PDB entry 6UU4 | X-ray diffraction, 4.30 A resolution (low resolution: residue-level contacts below are approximate; hydrogen-bond / salt-bridge calls are withheld) | chains AAA and CCC of the 9 polymer chains in the assembly

[Chain AAA]
Molecule: DNA-directed RNA polymerase subunit alpha
From: Escherichia coli
Notes: EC 2.7.7.6
Reference sequence: A0A377D9Q8 (A0A377D9Q8_ECOLX); residues 1-235 here = UniProt positions 1-235
Sequence (242 residues; row label = number of the first residue in the row; numbers below 1 keep their minus sign (Ala-6 is residue -6)):
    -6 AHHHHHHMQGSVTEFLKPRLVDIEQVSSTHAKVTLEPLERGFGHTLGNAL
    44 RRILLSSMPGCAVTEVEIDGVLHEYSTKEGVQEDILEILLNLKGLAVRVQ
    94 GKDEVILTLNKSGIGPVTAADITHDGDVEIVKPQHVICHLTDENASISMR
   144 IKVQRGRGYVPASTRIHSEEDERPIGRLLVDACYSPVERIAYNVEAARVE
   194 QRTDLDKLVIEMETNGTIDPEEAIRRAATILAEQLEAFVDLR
Unresolved in the structure: -6 to 5
Sequence notes: expression tag (-6 to 0)

[Chain CCC]
Molecule: DNA-directed RNA polymerase subunit beta
From: Escherichia coli
Notes: EC 2.7.7.6
Reference sequence: P0A8V4 (RPOB_ECO57); residues 1-1342 here = UniProt positions 1-1342
Sequence (1342 residues; row label = number of the first residue in the row):
     1 MVYSYTEKKRIRKDFGKRPQVLDVPYLLSIQLDSFQKFIEQDPEGQYGLE
    51 AAFRSVFPIQSYSGNSELQYVSYRLGEPVFDVQECQIRGVTYSAPLRVKL
   101 RLVIYEREAPEGTVKDIKEQEVYMGEIPLMTDNGTFVINGTERVIVSQLH
   151 RSPGVFFDSDKGKTHSSGKVLYNARIIPYRGSWLDFEFDPKDNLFVRIDR
   201 RRKLPATIILRALNYTTEQILDLFFEKVIFEIRDNKLQMELVPERLRGET
   251 ASFDIEANGKVYVEKGRRITARHIRQLEKDDVKLIEVPVEYIAGKVVAKD
   301 YIDESTGELICAANMELSLDLLAKLSQSGHKRIETLFTNDLDHGPYISET
   351 LRVDPTNDRLSALVEIYRMMRPGEPPTREAAESLFENLFFSEDRYDLSAV
   401 GRMKFNRSLLREEIEGSGILSKDDIIDVMKKLIDIRNGKGEVDDIDHLGN
   451 RRIRSVGEMAENQFRVGLVRVERAVKERLSLGDLDTLMPQDMINAKPISA
   501 AVKEFFGSSQLSQFMDQNNPLSEITHKRRISALGPGGLTRERAGFEVRDV
   551 HPTHYGRVCPIETPEGPNIGLINSLSVYAQTNEYGFLETPYRKVTDGVVT
   601 DEIHYLSAIEEGNYVIAQANSNLDEEGHFVEDLVTCRSKGESSLFSRDQV
   651 DYMDVSTQQVVSVGASLIPFLEHDDANRALMGANMQRQAVPTLRADKPLV
   701 GTGMERAVAVDSGVTAVAKRGGVVQYVDASRIVIKVNEDEMYPGEAGIDI
   751 YNLTKYTRSNQNTCINQMPCVSLGEPVERGDVLADGPSTDLGELALGQNM
   801 RVAFMPWNGYNFEDSILVSERVVQEDRFTTIHIQELACVSRDTKLGPEEI
   851 TADIPNVGEAALSKLDESGIVYIGAEVTGGDILVGKVTPKGETQLTPEEK
   901 LLRAIFGEKASDVKDSSLRVPNGVSGTVIDVQVFTRDGVEKDKRALEIEE
   951 MQLKQAKKDLSEELQILEAGLFSRIRAVLVAGGVEAEKLDKLPRDRWLEL
  1001 GLTDEEKQNQLEQLAEQYDELKHEFEKKLEAKRRKITQGDDLAPGVLKIV
  1051 KVYLAVKRRIQPGDKMAGRHGNKGVISKINPIEDMPYDENGTPVDIVLNP
  1101 LGVPSRMNIGQILETHLGMAAKGIGDKINAMLKQQQEVAKLREFIQRAYD
  1151 LGADVRQKVDLSTFSDEEVMRLAENLRKGMPIATPVFDGAKEAEIKELLK
  1201 LGDLPTSGQIRLYDGRTGEQFERPVTVGYMYMLKLNHLVDDKMHARSTGS
  1251 YSLVTQQPLGGKAQFGGQRFGEMEVWALEAYGAAYTLQEMLTVKSDDVNG
  1301 RTKMYKNIVDGNHQMEPGMPESFNVLLKEIRSLGINIELEDE
Unresolved in the structure: 1-2
Ligand contacts: GTP: Glu565, Glu813, Ser1105, Arg1106
Swiss-Prot annotation at these positions:
  - modified residue (N6-acetyllysine): Lys1022, Lys1200

[Interface between chain AAA and chain CCC]
Residue-residue contacts (67; chain AAA residue first):
  Asn41(AAA) - Tyr1087(CCC)
  Asn41(AAA) - Gly1215(CCC)
  Asn41(AAA) - Arg1216(CCC)
  Asn41(AAA) - Thr1217(CCC)
  Asn41(AAA) - Gly1218(CCC)
  Arg44(AAA) - Glu1083(CCC)
  Arg44(AAA) - Tyr1087(CCC)
  Arg44(AAA) - Gly1215(CCC)
  Arg45(AAA) - Glu1083(CCC)
  Arg45(AAA) - Asp1084(CCC)
  Arg45(AAA) - Gly1215(CCC)
  Arg45(AAA) - Arg1216(CCC)
  Ser49(AAA) - Glu1083(CCC)
  Leu65(AAA) - Ile873(CCC)
  Leu65(AAA) - Gly874(CCC)
  His66(AAA) - Ile873(CCC)
  His66(AAA) - Gly874(CCC)
  His66(AAA) - Thr927(CCC)
  His66(AAA) - Val928(CCC)
  His66(AAA) - Ile929(CCC)
  Tyr68(AAA) - Tyr756(CCC)
  Tyr68(AAA) - Ile929(CCC)
  Tyr68(AAA) - Ala1055(CCC)
  Tyr68(AAA) - Lys1057(CCC)
  Thr70(AAA) - Ala729(CCC)
  Thr70(AAA) - Lys755(CCC)
  Lys71(AAA) - Asp728(CCC)
  Glu72(AAA) - Tyr726(CCC)
  Glu72(AAA) - Asp728(CCC)
  Glu72(AAA) - Lys958(CCC)
  Gly73(AAA) - Tyr726(CCC)
  Gly73(AAA) - Asp728(CCC)
  Val74(AAA) - Asp728(CCC)
  Val74(AAA) - Ala729(CCC)
  Gln75(AAA) - Val727(CCC)
  Gln75(AAA) - Ala729(CCC)
  Gln75(AAA) - Pro769(CCC)
  Gln75(AAA) - Val771(CCC)
  Gln75(AAA) - Leu773(CCC)
  Asp77(AAA) - Ala729(CCC)
  Asp77(AAA) - Lys755(CCC)
  Asp77(AAA) - Tyr756(CCC)
  Asp77(AAA) - Asn766(CCC)
  Leu79(AAA) - Tyr756(CCC)
  Glu80(AAA) - Met768(CCC)
  Leu83(AAA) - Arg694(CCC)
  Lys86(AAA) - Asp826(CCC)
  Thr134(AAA) - Tyr726(CCC)
  Thr134(AAA) - Val727(CCC)
  Thr134(AAA) - Leu773(CCC)
  Tyr152(AAA) - Gln824(CCC)
  Tyr152(AAA) - Asp826(CCC)
  Tyr152(AAA) - Arg1059(CCC)
  Pro154(AAA) - Arg1059(CCC)
  Ser156(AAA) - Arg1059(CCC)
  Ile159(AAA) - Glu876(CCC)
  Arg166(AAA) - Ser863(CCC)
  Asp174(AAA) - Asp826(CCC)
  Asp174(AAA) - Lys1057(CCC)
  Glu181(AAA) - Arg821(CCC)
  Arg182(AAA) - Asn1090(CCC)
  Arg182(AAA) - Thr1092(CCC)
  Ile183(AAA) - Gly1091(CCC)
  Ala184(AAA) - Asn1090(CCC)
  Ala184(AAA) - Gly1091(CCC)
  Tyr185(AAA) - Tyr1087(CCC)
  Tyr185(AAA) - Gly1218(CCC)
Interface residues without a listed pair, chain AAA (36 interface residues in all): His37, Leu48, Glu76, Asp135, Ile168, Asn186
Interface residues without a listed pair, chain CCC (47 interface residues in all): Leu693, Ser730, Ser772, Val823, Ile831, Lys864, Tyr872, Val1056, Ile1082, Glu1089, Asp1214

[Summary]
The interface between chain AAA and chain CCC involves 36 residues on one side and 47 on the other. Chain CCC
binds GTP.
Chain AAA is DNA-directed RNA polymerase subunit alpha and chain CCC is DNA-directed RNA polymerase subunit
beta, both from Escherichia coli; the structure, E. coli sigma-S transcription initiation complex with a 3-nt
RNA ("old" crystal soaked with GTP and ..., was determined by X-ray diffraction, deposited together with 6UTV,
6UTW, 6UTX, 6UTY, 6UTZ, 6UU0 and 11 further entries.
